Entry 1U5T (X-ray diffraction, 3.60 A resolution); this record covers chains B and D of the 4 polymer chains in the assembly.

== Chain B ==
Name: Defective in vacuolar protein sorting; Vps36p
From: Saccharomyces cerevisiae
UniProtKB: Q06696 (VPS36_YEAST); residues 396-564 here = UniProt positions 396-564
Sequence (169 residues; numbered 396 to 564; the number before each row is that of its first residue):
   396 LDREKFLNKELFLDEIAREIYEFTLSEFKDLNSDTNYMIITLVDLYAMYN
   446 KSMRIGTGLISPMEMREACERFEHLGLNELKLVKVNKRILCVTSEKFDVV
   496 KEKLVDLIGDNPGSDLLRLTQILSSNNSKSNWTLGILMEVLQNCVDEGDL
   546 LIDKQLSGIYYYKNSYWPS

== Chain D ==
Name: Hypothetical 23.6 kDa protein in YUH1-URA8 intergenic region
From: Saccharomyces cerevisiae
UniProtKB: P47142 (VPS25_YEAST); residue numbers follow UniProt; this construct covers 1-202
Sequence (202 residues; numbered 1 to 202; the number before each row is that of its first residue):
     1 MSALPPVYSFPPLYTRQPNSLTRRQQISTWIDIISQYCKTKKIWYMSVDG
    51 TVINDNELDSGSTDNDDSKKISKNLFNNEDIQRSVSQVFIDEIWSQMTKE
   101 GKCLPIDQSGRRSSNTTTTRYFILWKSLDSWASLILQWFEDSGKLNQVIT
   151 LYELSEGDETVNWEFHRMPESLLYYCLKPLCDRNRATMLKDENDKVIAIK
   201 VV
Disordered / not traced: 1, 52-71, 200-202

== Chain B / chain D interface ==
Pairs across the interface (29):
  Val540(B) - Asn19(D)
  Asp541(B) - Asn19(D)
  Gly543(B) - Asn19(D)
  Leu545(B) - Gln17(D)  hydrogen bond (backbone-side chain)
  Leu546(B) - Phe10(D)  hydrophobic
  Leu546(B) - Pro12(D)  hydrophobic
  Leu546(B) - Gln17(D)
  Ile547(B) - Pro12(D)
  Ile547(B) - Thr15(D)  hydrogen bond (backbone-side chain)
  Ile547(B) - Gln17(D)  hydrogen bond (backbone-side chain)
  Ile547(B) - Pro18(D)
  Asp548(B) - Pro11(D)
  Asp548(B) - Pro12(D)
  Asp548(B) - Thr15(D)
  Asp548(B) - Arg83(D)  salt bridge
  Lys549(B) - Thr15(D)
  Gln550(B) - Arg83(D)
  Tyr557(B) - Phe10(D)  hydrophobic
  Tyr557(B) - Pro11(D)
  Tyr557(B) - Pro12(D)
  Asn559(B) - Thr22(D)  hydrogen bond
  Tyr561(B) - Val7(D)  hydrophobic
  Tyr561(B) - Phe10(D)  hydrophobic
  Trp562(B) - Pro12(D)
  Trp562(B) - Gln17(D)
  Trp562(B) - Thr22(D)  hydrogen bond (backbone-side chain)
  Trp562(B) - Gln25(D)
  Trp562(B) - Gln26(D)
  Pro563(B) - Gln25(D)
Interface residues without a listed pair, chain B (16 interface residues in all): Glu542, Ser564
Interface residues without a listed pair, chain D (15 interface residues in all): Leu13, Arg16, Thr29

== Summary ==
16 residues of chain B and 15 residues of chain D are in contact; the contacts include 5 hydrogen bonds and 1
salt bridge. Polar pairs include Asp548(B)-Arg83(D), Leu545(B)-Gln17(D) and Ile547(B)-Thr15(D).
Here chain B is Defective in vacuolar protein sorting; Vps36p and chain D is Hypothetical 23.6 kDa protein in
YUH1-URA8 intergenic region, both from Saccharomyces cerevisiae. Entry 1U5T (Structure of the ESCRT-II
endosomal trafficking complex) was determined by X-ray diffraction.
